Entry 6GF3 (X-ray diffraction, 2.40 A resolution); this record covers chains C and D of the 6 polymer chains in the assembly.

[Chain C]
Molecule: Tubulin alpha-1B chain
Source organism: Bos taurus
UniProt: P81947 (TBA1B_BOVIN); numbering as in UniProt (aligned over 1-451)
Chain sequence (451 residues; each row starts with the number of its first residue):
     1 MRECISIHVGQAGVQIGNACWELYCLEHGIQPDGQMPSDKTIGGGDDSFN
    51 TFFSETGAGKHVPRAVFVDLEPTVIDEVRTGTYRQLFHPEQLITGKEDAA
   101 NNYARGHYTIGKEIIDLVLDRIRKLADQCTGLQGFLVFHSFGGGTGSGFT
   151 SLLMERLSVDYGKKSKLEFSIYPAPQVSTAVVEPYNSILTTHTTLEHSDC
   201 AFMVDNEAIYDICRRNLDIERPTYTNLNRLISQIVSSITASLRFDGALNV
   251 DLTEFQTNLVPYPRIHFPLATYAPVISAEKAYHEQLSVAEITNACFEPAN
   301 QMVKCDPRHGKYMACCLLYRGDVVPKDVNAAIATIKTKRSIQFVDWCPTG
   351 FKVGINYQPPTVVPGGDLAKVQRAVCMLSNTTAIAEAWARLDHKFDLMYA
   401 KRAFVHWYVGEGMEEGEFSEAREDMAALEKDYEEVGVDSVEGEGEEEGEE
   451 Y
Not modelled in the structure: 441-451
Bound ions: Ca2+: Asp-39, Thr-41, Gly-44, Glu-55
Residues lining bound ligands: GTP (guanosine-5'-triphosphate): Gly-10, Gln-11, Ala-12, Gln-15, Ile-16, Asp-69, Asp-98, Ala-99, Ala-100, Asn-101, Ser-140, Gly-142, Gly-143, Gly-144, Thr-145, Gly-146, Ile-171, Pro-173, Val-177, Ser-178, Thr-179, Glu-183, Asn-206, Tyr-224, Leu-227, Asn-228, Ile-231

[Chain D]
Molecule: Tubulin beta-2B chain
Source organism: Bos taurus
UniProt: Q6B856 (TBB2B_BOVIN); the author numbering skips numbers that UniProt does not, so the offset changes along the chain: 1-42 = UniProt 1-42; 45-360 = UniProt 43-358; 369-455 = UniProt 359-445
Chain sequence (445 residues; each row starts with the number of its first residue; note: 10 numbers in that range are skipped by the numbering (no residue carries them; nothing is unmodelled there)):
     1 MREIVHIQAGQCGNQIGAKFWEVISDEHGIDPTGSYHGDSDL
    45 QLERINVYYNEATGNKYVPRAILVDLEPGTMDSVRSGPFGQIFRPDNFVF
    95 GQSGAGNNWAKGHYTEGAELVDSVLDVVRKESESCDCLQGFQLTHSLGGG
   145 TGSGMGTLLISKIREEYPDRIMNTFSVMPSPKVSDTVVEPYNATLSVHQL
   195 VENTDETYCIDNEALYDICFRTLKLTTPTYGDLNHLVSATMSGVTTCLRF
   245 PGNLNADLRKLAVNMVPFPRLHFFMPGFAPLTSRGSQQYRALTVPELTQQ
   295 MFDSKNMMAACDPRHGRYLTVAAIFRGRMSMKEVDEQMLNVQNKNSSYFV
   345 EWIPNNVKTAVCDIPP
   369 RGLKMSATFIGNSTAIQELFKRISEQFTAMFRRKAFLHWYTGEGMDEMEF
   419 TEAESNMNDLVSEYQQYQDATADEQGEFEEEEGEDEA
Not modelled in the structure: 276-285, 442-455
Differences from the reference sequence: conflict Asn-247 (Gln245 in Q6B856)
Swiss-Prot annotation at these positions:
  - motif: Met-1 to Ile-4 (MREI motif)
  - binding site (GTP): Gln-11, Glu-71, Ser-140, Gly-144, Thr-145, Gly-146, Asn-206, Asn-228
  - binding site (Mg(2+)): Glu-71
  - modified residue: Ser-40 (Phosphoserine), Thr-57 (Phosphothreonine), Lys-60 (N6-acetyllysine), Ser-174 (Phosphoserine), Thr-287 (Phosphothreonine), Thr-292 (Phosphothreonine), Arg-320 (Omega-N-methylarginine), Glu-448 (5-glutamyl polyglutamate)
  - cross-link (Glycyl lysine isopeptide (Lys-Gly)): Lys-60 (interchain with G-Cter in ubiquitin), Lys-326 (interchain with G-Cter in ubiquitin)
Bound ions: Mg2+: Gln-11, Asp-179 (together with GDP)
Residues lining bound ligands: GDP (guanosine-5'-diphosphate): Gly-10, Gln-11, Cys-12, Gln-15, Ile-16, Asp-69, Asn-101, Ser-140, Gly-142, Gly-143, Gly-144, Thr-145, Gly-146, Val-171, Pro-173, Val-177, Asp-179, Glu-183, Asn-206, Leu-209, Tyr-224, Leu-227, Asn-228

[Interface between chain C and chain D]
Contacting residue pairs (50):
  Gln-11(C) / Asn-247(D)  hydrogen bond
  Lys-96(C) / Asp-130(D)  hydrogen bond (side chain-backbone)
  Lys-96(C) / Cys-131(D)
  Glu-97(C) / Arg-2(D)  salt bridge
  Glu-97(C) / Cys-131(D)
  Asp-98(C) / Lys-254(D)  salt bridge
  Ala-100(C) / Arg-253(D)
  Ala-100(C) / Lys-254(D)
  Ala-100(C) / Val-257(D)
  Asn-101(C) / Lys-254(D)
  Asn-101(C) / Asn-258(D)
  Arg-105(C) / Arg-253(D)
  Pro-175(C) / Asn-349(D)
  Ser-178(C) / Lys-352(D)  hydrogen bond
  Thr-179(C) / Leu-248(D)
  Thr-179(C) / Asn-258(D)
  Ala-180(C) / Asn-258(D)
  Ala-180(C) / Lys-352(D)
  Val-181(C) / Asn-258(D)  hydrogen bond (backbone-side chain)
  Val-181(C) / Ile-347(D)  hydrophobic
  Val-181(C) / Pro-348(D)
  Val-181(C) / Lys-352(D)
  Glu-220(C) / Lys-326(D)
  Arg-221(C) / Met-325(D)
  Arg-221(C) / Asp-329(D)  salt bridge
  Tyr-224(C) / Asn-247(D)
  Lys-394(C) / Asn-349(D)  hydrogen bond
  Leu-397(C) / Trp-346(D)
  Leu-397(C) / Pro-348(D)  hydrophobic
  Leu-397(C) / Ala-440(D)  hydrophobic
  Met-398(C) / Trp-346(D)  hydrogen bond (backbone-backbone)
  Met-398(C) / Pro-348(D)
  Lys-401(C) / Phe-262(D)
  Lys-401(C) / Trp-346(D)
  Lys-401(C) / Thr-439(D)  hydrogen bond (side chain-backbone)
  Arg-402(C) / Phe-262(D)
  Ala-403(C) / Pro-261(D)
  Ala-403(C) / Phe-262(D)  hydrophobic
  Phe-404(C) / Val-257(D)
  Phe-404(C) / Val-260(D)
  Phe-404(C) / Pro-261(D)  hydrogen bond (backbone-backbone)
  Phe-404(C) / Thr-314(D)
  Phe-404(C) / Ile-347(D)  hydrophobic
  His-406(C) / Val-260(D)
  His-406(C) / Pro-261(D)
  His-406(C) / Phe-262(D)
  His-406(C) / Pro-263(D)
  Trp-407(C) / Ala-256(D)
  Trp-407(C) / Val-257(D)
  Trp-407(C) / Val-260(D)  hydrogen bond (side chain-backbone)
Interface residues without a listed pair, chain C (28 interface residues in all): Pro-72, Asp-76, Val-182, Tyr-210
Interface residues without a listed pair, chain D (33 interface residues in all): Met-1, Arg-164, Asp-199, Asp-251, Glu-345, Asn-350, Val-355, Tyr-435

[Overview]
28 residues of chain C and 33 residues of chain D are in contact; the contacts include 9 hydrogen bonds and 3
salt bridges. Among the polar pairs are Glu-97(C)/Arg-2(D), Asp-98(C)/Lys-254(D) and Arg-221(C)/Asp-329(D).
Bound to chain C: GTP. Bound to chain D: GDP.
Chain C is Tubulin alpha-1B chain and chain D is Tubulin beta-2B chain, both from Bos taurus; the structure,
Tubulin-Jerantinine B acetate complex, was determined by X-ray diffraction.
